8DLU - chains B and E of the 5 polymer chains in the assembly; structure by electron microscopy, 3.14 A resolution.

== Chain B ==
Molecule: Spike glycoprotein
Organism: Severe acute respiratory syndrome coronavirus 2
UniProt: P0DTC2 (SPIKE_SARS2); residues 1-1208 here = UniProt positions 1-1208
Amino-acid sequence (1288 residues; each row starts with the number of its first residue):
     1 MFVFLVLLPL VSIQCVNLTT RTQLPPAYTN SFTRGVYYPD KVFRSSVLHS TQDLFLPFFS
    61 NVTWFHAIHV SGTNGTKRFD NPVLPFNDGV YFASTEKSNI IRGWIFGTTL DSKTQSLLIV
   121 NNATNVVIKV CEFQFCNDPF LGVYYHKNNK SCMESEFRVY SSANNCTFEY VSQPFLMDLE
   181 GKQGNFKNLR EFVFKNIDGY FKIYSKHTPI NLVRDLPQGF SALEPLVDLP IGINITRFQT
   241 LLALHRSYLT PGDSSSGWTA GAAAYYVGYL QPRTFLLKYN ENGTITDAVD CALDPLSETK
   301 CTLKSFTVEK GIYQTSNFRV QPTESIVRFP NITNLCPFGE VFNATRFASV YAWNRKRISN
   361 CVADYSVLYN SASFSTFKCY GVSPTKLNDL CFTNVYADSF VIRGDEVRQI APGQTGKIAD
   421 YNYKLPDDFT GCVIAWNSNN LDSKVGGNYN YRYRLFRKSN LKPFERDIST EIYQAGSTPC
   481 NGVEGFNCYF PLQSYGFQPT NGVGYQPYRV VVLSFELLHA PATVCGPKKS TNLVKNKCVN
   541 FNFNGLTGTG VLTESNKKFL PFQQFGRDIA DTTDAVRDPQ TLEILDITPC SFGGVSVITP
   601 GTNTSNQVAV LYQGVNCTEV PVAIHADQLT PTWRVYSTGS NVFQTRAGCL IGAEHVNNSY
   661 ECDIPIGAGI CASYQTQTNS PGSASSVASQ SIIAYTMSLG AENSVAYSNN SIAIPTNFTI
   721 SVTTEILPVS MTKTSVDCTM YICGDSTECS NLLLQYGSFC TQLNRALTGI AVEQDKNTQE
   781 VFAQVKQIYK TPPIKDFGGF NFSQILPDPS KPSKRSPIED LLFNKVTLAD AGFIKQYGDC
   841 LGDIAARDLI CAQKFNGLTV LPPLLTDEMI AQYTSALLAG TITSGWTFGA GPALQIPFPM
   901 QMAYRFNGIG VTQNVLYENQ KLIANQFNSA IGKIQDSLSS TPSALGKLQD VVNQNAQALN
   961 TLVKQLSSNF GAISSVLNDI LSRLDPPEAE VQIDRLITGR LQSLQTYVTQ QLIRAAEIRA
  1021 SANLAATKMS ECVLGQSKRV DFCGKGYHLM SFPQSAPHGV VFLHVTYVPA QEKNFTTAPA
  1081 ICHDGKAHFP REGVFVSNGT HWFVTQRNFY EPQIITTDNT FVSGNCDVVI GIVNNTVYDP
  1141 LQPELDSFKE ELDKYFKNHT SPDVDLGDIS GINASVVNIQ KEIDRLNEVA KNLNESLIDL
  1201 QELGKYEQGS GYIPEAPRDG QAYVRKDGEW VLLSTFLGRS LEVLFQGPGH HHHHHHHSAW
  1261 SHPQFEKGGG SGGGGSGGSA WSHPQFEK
Not modelled in the structure: 1-13, 70-76, 146-152, 177-184, 248-256, 621-640, 676-690, 828-855, 1148-1288
Differences from the reference sequence: conflict I13 (Ser in P0DTC2), C152 (Trp in P0DTC2), R452 (Leu in P0DTC2), G614 (Asp in P0DTC2), G682 (Arg in P0DTC2), S683 (Arg in P0DTC2), S685 (Arg in P0DTC2), P817 (Phe in P0DTC2), P892 (Ala in P0DTC2), P899 (Ala in P0DTC2), P942 (Ala in P0DTC2), P986 (Lys in P0DTC2), P987 (Val in P0DTC2); expression tag (1209-1288)
Disulfides: C15-C136, C131-C166, C291-C301, C336-C361, C379-C432, C391-C525, C480-C488, C538-C590, C617-C649, C662-C671, C738-C760, C743-C749, C1032-C1043, C1082-C1126
Covalently attached groups: N-acetylglucosamine (NAG) linked to N17, N61, N122, N165, N234, N282, N331, N343, N709, N717, N801, N1074, N1098, N1134
UniProt features mapped onto this chain:
  - region: N280 to C301 (Putative superantigen), R403 to D405 (Integrin-binding motif), N448 to Y451, Y453 to F456 (Immunodominant HLA epitope recognized by the CD8+), P681, A684 (Putative superantigen), S816 to Y837 (Fusion peptide 1), K835 to F855 (Fusion peptide 2), D1163 to E1202 (Heptad repeat 2)
  - site: R815, S816 (Cleavage)
  - glycosylation: N17 (N-linked (GlcNAc...) (complex) asparagine), N61 (N-linked (GlcNAc...) (hybrid) asparagine), N74 (N-linked (GlcNAc...) (complex) asparagine), N122 (N-linked (GlcNAc...) (hybrid) asparagine), N149 (N-linked (GlcNAc...) (complex) asparagine), N165 (N-linked (GlcNAc...) (complex) asparagine), N234 (N-linked (GlcNAc...) (high mannose) asparagine), N282 (N-linked (GlcNAc...) (complex) asparagine), T323 (O-linked (GalNAc) threonine), S325 (O-linked (HexNAc...) serine), N331 (N-linked (GlcNAc...) (complex) asparagine), N343 (N-linked (GlcNAc...) (complex) asparagine), N603 (N-linked (GlcNAc...) (hybrid) asparagine), N616 (N-linked (GlcNAc...) (complex) asparagine), N657 (N-linked (GlcNAc...) (complex) asparagine), T676 (O-linked (GlcNAc...) threonine), T678 (O-linked (GlcNAc...) threonine), N709 (N-linked (GlcNAc...) (high mannose) asparagine), N717 (N-linked (GlcNAc...) (hybrid) asparagine), N801 (N-linked (GlcNAc...) (hybrid) asparagine) and 6 more in UniProt
  - natural variant: L5 (L5F: In strain: Iota/B.1.526), L18 (L18F: In strain: Beta/B.1.351, Gamma/P.1 and 1 more), T19 (T19I: In strain: Omicron/BQ.1.1, Omicron/XBB.1.5 and 1 more; T19R: In strain: Delta/B.1.617.2, Omicron/BA.2 and 4 more), T20 (T20N: In strain: Gamma/P.1), L24 to A27 (sequence variant, change not given here; In strain: Omicron/BA.2, Omicron/BA.2.12.1 and 6 more), P26 (P26S: In strain: Gamma/P.1), Q52 (Q52H: In strain: Omicron/EG.5.1), A67 (A67V: In strain: Eta/B.1.525, Omicron/BA.1), H69 to V70 (deletion: In strain: Alpha/B.1.1.7, Eta/B.1.525 and 5 more), G75 (G75V: In strain: Lambda/C.37), T76 (T76I: In strain: Lambda/C.37), D80 (D80A: In strain: Beta/B.1.351), 80 further natural variant entries in UniProt
  - mutagenesis: H69 to V70 (Increased incorporation of cleaved spike into virions), N121 (N121Q: Partial loss of biliverdin affinity), R190 (R190K: Partial loss of biliverdin affinity), N234 (N234Q: Increased resistance to neutralizing antibodies), N331 (N331Q: Reduced viral infectivity), N343 (N343Q: Reduced viral infectivity), Y453 (Y453F: Decreased HLA binding to NF9 epitope. Increased binding affinity to human ACE2), A475 (A475V: Increased resistance to neutralizing antibodies), V483 (V483A: Increased resistance to neutralizing antibodies), E484 (E484D: Increased replication in human TMEM106B overexpressing cells), F490 (F490L: Increased resistance to neutralizing antibodies and human covalescent sera neutralization), Q493 (Q493N: Reduced host ACE2-binding affinity in vitro; Q493Y: Reduced host ACE2-binding affinity in vitro), 10 further mutagenesis entries in UniProt

== Chain E ==
Molecule: Processed angiotensin-converting enzyme 2
Organism: Homo sapiens
UniProt: Q9BYF1 (ACE2_HUMAN); residues 18-615 here = UniProt positions 18-615
Amino-acid sequence (606 residues; each row starts with the number of its first residue):
    18 QSTIEEQAKT FLDKFNHEAE DLFYQSSLAS WNYNTNITEE NVQNMNNAGD KWSAFLKEQS
    78 TLAQMYPLQE IQNLTVKLQL QALQQNGSSV LSEDKSKRLN TILNTMSTIY STGKVCNPDN
   138 PQECLLLEPG LNEIMANSLD YNERLWAWES WRSEVGKQLR PLYEEYVVLK NEMARANHYE
   198 DYGDYWRGDY EVNGVDGYDY SRGQLIEDVE HTFEEIKPLY EHLHAYVRAK LMNAYPSYIS
   258 PIGCLPAHLL GDMWGRFWTN LYSLTVPFGQ KPNIDVTDAM VDQAWDAQRI FKEAEKFFVS
   318 VGLPNMTQGF WENSMLTDPG NVQKAVCHPT AWDLGKGDFR ILMCTKVTMD DFLTAHHEMG
   378 HIQYDMAYAA QPFLLRNGAN EGFHEAVGEI MSLSAATPKH LKSIGLLSPD FQEDNETEIN
   438 FLLKQALTIV GTLPFTYMLE KWRWMVFKGE IPKDQWMKKW WEMKREIVGV VEPVPHDETY
   498 CDPASLFHVS NDYSFIRYYT RTLYQFQFQE ALCQAAKHEG PLHKCDISNS TEAGQKLFNM
   558 LRLGKSEPWT LALENVVGAK NMNVRPLLNY FEPLFTWLKD QNKNSFVGWS TDWSPYADHH
   618 HHHHHH
Not modelled in the structure: 18, 615-623
Differences from the reference sequence: expression tag (616-623)
Disulfides: C133-C141, C530-C542
Covalently attached groups: N-acetylglucosamine (NAG) linked to N53, N90, N103, N322, N432, N546
UniProt features mapped onto this chain:
  - region (Interaction with SARS-CoV spike glycoprotein): D30 to Y41, M82 to P84, K353 to R357
  - active site: E375 (Proton acceptor), H505 (Proton donor)
  - binding site (chloride): R169, W477, K481
  - binding site (substrate): R273, H345, P346, Y515
  - binding site (Zn(2+)): H374, H378, E402
  - glycosylation (N-linked (GlcNAc...) asparagine): N53, N90, N103, N322, N432, N546
  - mutagenesis: S19 (S19P: Increases slightly the interaction with RBD domain of SARS-CoV-2 spike protein), Q24 to K26 (Slightly inhibits interaction with SARS-CoV spike glycoprotein), Q24 (Q24T: Increases slightly the interaction with RBD domain of SARS-CoV-2 spike protein), A25 (A25V: Increases slightly the interaction with RBD domain of SARS-CoV-2 spike protein), T27 (T27Y: Increases slightly the interaction with RBD domain of SARS-CoV-2 spike protein. In sACE2.v2.2; increases interaction with RBD domain of SARS-CoV-2 spike protein ...), L29 (L29F: Increases slightly the interaction with RBD domain of SARS-CoV-2 spike protein), K31 (K31D: Abolishes interaction with SARS-CoV spike glycoprotein; K31Y: Increases slightly the interaction with RBD domain of SARS-CoV-2 spike protein), N33 (N33D: Increases slightly the interaction with RBD domain of SARS-CoV-2 spike protein), H34 (H34A: Increases slightly the interaction with RBD domain of SARS-CoV-2 spike protein), E37 (E37A: No effect on interaction with SARS-CoV spike glycoprotein), D38 (D38A: No effect on interaction with SARS-CoV spike glycoprotein), L39 (L39R: Increases slightly the interaction with RBD domain of SARS-CoV-2 spike protein), 48 further mutagenesis entries in UniProt

== How chain B and chain E interact ==
Contacting residue pairs - 37 pairs, chain B then chain E:
  K417(B) - D30(E)  salt bridge
  Y449(B) - D38(E)  hydrogen bond
  Y449(B) - Q42(E)
  Y453(B) - H34(E)  hydrogen bond
  F456(B) - T27(E)
  A475(B) - S19(E)  hydrogen bond (backbone-backbone)
  A475(B) - Q24(E)
  A475(B) - T27(E)
  G476(B) - Q24(E)
  F486(B) - M82(E)  hydrophobic
  F486(B) - Y83(E)
  N487(B) - Q24(E)  hydrogen bond
  N487(B) - Y83(E)  hydrogen bond
  Y489(B) - T27(E)
  Y489(B) - F28(E)
  Y489(B) - Y83(E)  hydrogen bond
  Q493(B) - K31(E)
  Q493(B) - H34(E)  hydrogen bond
  S494(B) - H34(E)
  G496(B) - D38(E)
  G496(B) - K353(E)  hydrogen bond (backbone-side chain)
  Q498(B) - D38(E)
  Q498(B) - Y41(E)
  Q498(B) - Q42(E)  hydrogen bond
  Q498(B) - K353(E)
  T500(B) - Y41(E)  hydrogen bond
  T500(B) - N330(E)
  T500(B) - D355(E)
  T500(B) - R357(E)
  N501(B) - Y41(E)  hydrogen bond
  N501(B) - K353(E)
  G502(B) - K353(E)  hydrogen bond (backbone-backbone)
  G502(B) - G354(E)
  Y505(B) - E37(E)  hydrogen bond
  Y505(B) - K353(E)
  Y505(B) - G354(E)
  Y505(B) - R393(E)  hydrogen bond
Other interface residues (no listed pair), chain B (19 interface residues in all): S477, E484

== Overview ==
The chain B/chain E interface involves 19 residues from each chain; the contacts include 14 hydrogen bonds and
1 salt bridge. Among the polar pairs are K417(B)-D30(E), Y449(B)-D38(E) and Y453(B)-H34(E). Covalently linked
N-acetylglucosamine: at N17(B), N61(B), N122(B), N165(B), N234(B) and N282(B) and 8 more.
Chain B is Spike glycoprotein (Severe acute respiratory syndrome coronavirus 2) and chain E is Processed
angiotensin-converting enzyme 2 (Homo sapiens); the structure, Cryo-EM structure of SARS-CoV-2 Epsilon
(B.1.429) spike protein in complex with human ACE2, was determined by electron microscopy together with 8DLJ,
8DLK, 8DLM, 8DLN, 8DLP, 8DLQ and 6 further entries from the same study.
